Entry 1SWG (X-ray diffraction, 1.80 A resolution); this record covers chains C and D of the 4 polymer chains in the assembly.

== Chain C ==
Molecule: Circularly permuted core-streptavidin E51/A46
Organism: Streptomyces avidinii
Notes: engineered mutation(s): DELETION OF SURFACE LOOP RESIDUES 45 - 50 FROM THE SEQUENCE. THE OLD N- AND C-TERMINI (S139, A13, RESPECTIVELY) ARE CONNECTED INTRODUCING THE FOUR ADDITIONAL RESIDUES GGGS
UniProt: P22629 (SAV_STRAV); the construct has insertions or renumbered stretches relative to UniProt, so the offset changes along the chain: 51-143 = UniProt 75-167; 13-16 = UniProt 168-171; 19-25 = UniProt 172-178
Sequence (128 residues; row label = number of the first residue in the row):
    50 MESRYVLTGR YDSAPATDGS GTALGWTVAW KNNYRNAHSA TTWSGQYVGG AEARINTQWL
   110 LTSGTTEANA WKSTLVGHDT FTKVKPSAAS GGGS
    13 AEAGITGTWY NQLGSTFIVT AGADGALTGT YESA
Unresolved in the structure: 50-51
Sequence notes: conflict A13 (Lys168 in P22629), E14 (Lys169 in P22629), G19 (Val172 in P22629), T20 (Asn173 in P22629), W21 (Asn174 in P22629), Y22 (Gly175 in P22629), Q24 (Pro177 in P22629), G140 (Ile164 in P22629), G141 (Asp165 in P22629), G142 (Ala166 in P22629), S143 (Ala167 in P22629); insertion (17-18)
Residues lining bound ligands: biotin (BTN): N23, L25, S27, Y43, S45, W79, A86, S88, T90, W92, W108, L110, D128
UniProt features mapped onto this chain:
  - motif: R59 to D61 (Cell attachment site)
  - binding site (biotin): Y54, W92, W108, W120

== Chain D ==
Molecule: Circularly permuted core-streptavidin E51/A46
Organism: Streptomyces avidinii
Notes: engineered mutation(s): DELETION OF SURFACE LOOP RESIDUES 45 - 50 FROM THE SEQUENCE. THE OLD N- AND C-TERMINI (S139, A13, RESPECTIVELY) ARE CONNECTED INTRODUCING THE FOUR ADDITIONAL RESIDUES GGGS
UniProt: P22629 (SAV_STRAV); the construct has insertions or renumbered stretches relative to UniProt, so the offset changes along the chain: 51-133 = UniProt 75-157; 3-16 = UniProt 158-171; 19-25 = UniProt 172-178
Sequence (128 residues; row label = number of the first residue in the row):
    50 MESRYVLTGR YDSAPATDGS GTALGWTVAW KNNYRNAHSA TTWSGQYVGG AEARINTQWL
   110 LTSGTTEANA WKSTLVGHDT FTKV
     3 KPSAASGGGS AEAGITGTWY NQLGSTFIVT AGADGALTGT YESA
Unresolved in the structure: 50, 3-15, 46
Sequence notes: conflict G9 (Ile164 in P22629), G10 (Asp165 in P22629), G11 (Ala166 in P22629), S12 (Ala167 in P22629), A13 (Lys168 in P22629), E14 (Lys169 in P22629), G19 (Val172 in P22629), T20 (Asn173 in P22629), W21 (Asn174 in P22629), Y22 (Gly175 in P22629), Q24 (Pro177 in P22629); insertion (17-18)
Residues lining bound ligands: biotin (BTN): N23, L25, S27, Y43, S45, W79, A86, S88, T90, W92, W108, L110, D128
UniProt features mapped onto this chain:
  - motif: R59 to D61 (Cell attachment site)
  - binding site (biotin): Y54, W92, W108, W120

== Interface between chain C and chain D ==
Contacting residue pairs - 85 pairs, chain C then chain D:
  D36(C) - K80(D)  salt bridge
  V55(C) - R59(D)
  T57(C) - T57(D)
  T57(C) - G58(D)
  G58(C) - T57(D)
  R59(C) - V55(D)
  R59(C) - T57(D)
  R59(C) - T76(D)
  R59(C) - A78(D)
  Y60(C) - A78(D)
  D61(C) - N85(D)  hydrogen bond
  D61(C) - H87(D)  salt bridge
  S62(C) - K80(D)
  A63(C) - K80(D)
  A63(C) - N85(D)  hydrogen bond (backbone-side chain)
  A63(C) - H87(D)  hydrogen bond (backbone-side chain)
  P64(C) - H87(D)
  A65(C) - H87(D)
  S69(C) - G113(D)
  S69(C) - T114(D)
  S69(C) - T115(D)
  G70(C) - G113(D)
  G70(C) - T114(D)  hydrogen bond (backbone-backbone)
  A72(C) - H87(D)
  A72(C) - S88(D)
  A72(C) - A89(D)
  A72(C) - T111(D)
  L73(C) - A89(D)
  G74(C) - T76(D)
  G74(C) - T91(D)
  W75(C) - T76(D)  hydrogen bond (backbone-side chain)
  T76(C) - R59(D)
  T76(C) - G74(D)  hydrogen bond (side chain-backbone)
  T76(C) - W75(D)
  A78(C) - R59(D)
  A78(C) - Y60(D)
  K80(C) - D61(D)
  K80(C) - S62(D)
  K80(C) - A63(D)
  N85(C) - D61(D)  hydrogen bond
  N85(C) - A63(D)  hydrogen bond (side chain-backbone)
  H87(C) - D61(D)  salt bridge
  H87(C) - A63(D)  hydrogen bond (side chain-backbone)
  H87(C) - P64(D)
  H87(C) - A65(D)
  H87(C) - A72(D)
  S88(C) - A72(D)
  A89(C) - A72(D)
  A89(C) - L73(D)
  A89(C) - S93(D)
  T91(C) - G74(D)
  T91(C) - T91(D)  hydrogen bond
  T91(C) - W92(D)
  T91(C) - S93(D)
  W92(C) - T91(D)
  S93(C) - A89(D)
  S93(C) - T91(D)
  S93(C) - L109(D)  hydrogen bond (side chain-backbone)
  S93(C) - T111(D)  hydrogen bond
  G94(C) - T111(D)  hydrogen bond (backbone-side chain)
  Q95(C) - S112(D)
  Q95(C) - G113(D)
  Q95(C) - T114(D)  hydrogen bond
  Q95(C) - S122(D)
  V97(C) - E116(D)
  Q107(C) - L109(D)
  Q107(C) - T123(D)  hydrogen bond
  W108(C) - L109(D)
  L109(C) - S93(D)  hydrogen bond (backbone-side chain)
  L109(C) - Q107(D)
  L109(C) - W108(D)
  L109(C) - L109(D)  hydrophobic
  T111(C) - A72(D)
  T111(C) - S93(D)  hydrogen bond
  T111(C) - G94(D)
  S112(C) - Q95(D)
  G113(C) - G70(D)
  G113(C) - A72(D)
  G113(C) - Q95(D)
  T114(C) - S69(D)
  T114(C) - G70(D)  hydrogen bond (backbone-backbone)
  T114(C) - Q95(D)  hydrogen bond
  E116(C) - V97(D)
  S122(C) - Q95(D)  hydrogen bond
  T123(C) - Q107(D)  hydrogen bond
Other interface residues (no listed pair), chain C (46 interface residues in all): D67, G68, N105, L110, T115, A119
Other interface residues (no listed pair), chain D (45 interface residues in all): D67, G68, N82, L110, A119

== In short ==
Chain C and chain D form an interface of 46 and 45 residues respectively; the contacts include 21 hydrogen
bonds and 3 salt bridges. Among the polar pairs are D36(C)-K80(D), D61(C)-H87(D) and D61(C)-N85(D). Ligands of
chain C: biotin. Chain D binds biotin.
Both chains are Circularly permuted core-streptavidin E51/A46 (Streptomyces avidinii). Entry 1SWG (Circular
permuted streptavidin E51/A46 in complex with biotin) was determined by X-ray diffraction (same publication as
1SWF).
